PDB entry 7RE3 | electron microscopy, 3.33 A resolution | chains A and B of the 16 polymer chains in the assembly

[Chain A]
Name: RNA-directed RNA polymerase
From: Severe acute respiratory syndrome coronavirus 2
Notes: EC 2.7.7.48
UniProt: P0DTD1 (R1AB_SARS2); residues 1-932 here correspond to UniProt positions 4393-5324 (UniProt number = residue number + 4392)
Chain sequence (932 residues; row label = number of the first residue in the row):
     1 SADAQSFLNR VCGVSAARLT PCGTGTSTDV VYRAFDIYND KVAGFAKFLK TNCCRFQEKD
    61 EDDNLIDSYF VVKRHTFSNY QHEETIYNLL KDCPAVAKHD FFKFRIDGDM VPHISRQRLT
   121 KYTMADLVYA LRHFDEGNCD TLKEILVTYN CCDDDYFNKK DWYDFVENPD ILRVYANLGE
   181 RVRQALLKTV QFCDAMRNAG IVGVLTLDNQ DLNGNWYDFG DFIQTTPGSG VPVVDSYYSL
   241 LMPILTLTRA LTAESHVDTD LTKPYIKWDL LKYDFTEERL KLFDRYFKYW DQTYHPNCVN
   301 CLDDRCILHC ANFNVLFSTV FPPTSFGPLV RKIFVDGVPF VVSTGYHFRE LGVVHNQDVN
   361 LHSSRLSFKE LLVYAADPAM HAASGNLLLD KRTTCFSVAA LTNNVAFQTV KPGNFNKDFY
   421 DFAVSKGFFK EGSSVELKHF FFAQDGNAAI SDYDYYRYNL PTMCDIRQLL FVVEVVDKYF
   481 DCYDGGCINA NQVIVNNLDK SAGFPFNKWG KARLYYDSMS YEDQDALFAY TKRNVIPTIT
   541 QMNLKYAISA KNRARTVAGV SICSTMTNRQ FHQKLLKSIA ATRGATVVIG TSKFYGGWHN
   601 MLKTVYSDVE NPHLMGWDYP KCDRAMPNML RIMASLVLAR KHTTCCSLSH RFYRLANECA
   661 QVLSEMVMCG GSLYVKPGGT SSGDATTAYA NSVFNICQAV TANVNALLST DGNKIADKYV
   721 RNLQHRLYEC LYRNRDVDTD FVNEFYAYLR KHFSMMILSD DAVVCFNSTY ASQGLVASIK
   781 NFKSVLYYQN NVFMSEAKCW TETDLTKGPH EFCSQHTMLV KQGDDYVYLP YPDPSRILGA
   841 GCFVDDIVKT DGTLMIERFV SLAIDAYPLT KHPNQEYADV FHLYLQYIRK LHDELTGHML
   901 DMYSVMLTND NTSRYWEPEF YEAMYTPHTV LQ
Unresolved in the structure: 1-2, 930-932
UniProt features mapped onto this chain:
  - region: Lys-545 to Arg-555 (Interaction with RMP Remdesivir), Thr-582 to Pro-620 (RdRp Palm N-ter)
  - active site: Ser-759, Asp-760, Asp-761
  - binding site (Mn(2+)): Asn-209, Asp-218
  - binding site (Zn(2+)): His-295, Cys-301, Cys-306, Cys-310, Cys-487, His-642, Cys-645, Cys-646
  - site: Gln-932 (Cleavage)
Bound ions: Mg2+: Asn-209, Asp-218 (together with ADP); Zn2+ site 1: His-295, Cys-301, Cys-306, Cys-310; Zn2+ site 2: Cys-487, His-642, Cys-645, Cys-646
Residues lining bound ligands:
  - chapso (1N7): Tyr-903, Ser-904, Val-905
  - ADP (adenosine-5'-diphosphate): Phe-35, Lys-50, Asn-52, Cys-53, Lys-73, His-75, Asn-79, Arg-116, Asp-208, Asn-209, Tyr-217, Asp-218, Gly-220, Asp-221

[Chain B]
Name: Non-structural protein 8
From: Severe acute respiratory syndrome coronavirus 2
UniProt: P0DTD1 (R1AB_SARS2); residues 1-198 here correspond to UniProt positions 3943-4140 (UniProt number = residue number + 3942)
Chain sequence (199 residues; numbered 0 to 198; the number before each row is that of its first residue; numbering starts at 0):
     0 MAIASEFSSL PSYAAFATAQ EAYEQAVANG DSEVVLKKLK KSLNVAKSEF DRDAAMQRKL
    60 EKMADQAMTQ MYKQARSEDK RAKVTSAMQT MLFTMLRKLD NDALNNIINN ARDGCVPLNI
   120 IPLTTAAKLM VVIPDYNTYK NTCDGTTFTY ASALWEIQQV VDADSKIVQL SEISMDNSPN
   180 LAWPLIVTAL RANSAVKLQ
Unresolved in the structure: 0-5, 192-198
Construct notes: initiating methionine (0)
UniProt features mapped onto this chain:
  - site: Gln-198 (Cleavage)

[Chain A / chain B interface]
Pairs across the interface (87):
  Leu-270(A) with Ile-119(B)
  Leu-271(A) with Ile-106(B); Asn-109(B); Val-115(B), hydrophobic; Pro-116(B); Ile-119(B), hydrophobic
  Tyr-273(A) with Asp-112(B); Cys-114(B); Pro-116(B), hydrophobic
  Thr-324(A) with Pro-116(B); Asn-118(B); Ile-119(B)
  Ser-325(A) with Pro-116(B)
  Phe-326(A) with Asn-118(B), hydrogen bond (backbone-side chain)
  Gly-327(A) with Asn-118(B)
  Pro-328(A) with Pro-116(B); Leu-117(B), hydrogen bond (backbone-backbone)
  Leu-329(A) with Val-115(B)
  Val-330(A) with Gly-113(B); Cys-114(B); Val-115(B), hydrogen bond (backbone-backbone); Leu-117(B), hydrophobic; Ile-120(B), hydrophobic
  Arg-331(A) with Asp-112(B); Gly-113(B); Cys-114(B), hydrogen bond
  Lys-332(A) with Asn-104(B), hydrogen bond
  Val-338(A) with Leu-95(B), hydrophobic
  Pro-339(A) with Leu-95(B)
  Phe-340(A) with Leu-95(B), hydrophobic
  Thr-344(A) with Cys-114(B)
  Phe-368(A) with Arg-80(B); Val-83(B), hydrophobic; Thr-84(B)
  Leu-371(A) with Met-87(B), hydrophobic; Gln-88(B); Leu-91(B), hydrophobic
  Tyr-374(A) with Leu-91(B)
  Pro-378(A) with Leu-117(B)
  Ala-379(A) with Leu-117(B), hydrophobic
  Met-380(A) with Leu-91(B); Met-94(B); Leu-95(B), hydrophobic
  His-381(A) with Met-94(B)
  Ala-382(A) with Leu-117(B), hydrophobic; Pro-121(B)
  Ala-383(A) with Leu-98(B); Ile-120(B), hydrophobic
  Ser-384(A) with Met-94(B), hydrogen bond
  Asn-386(A) with Lys-127(B); Met-129(B)
  Leu-387(A) with Pro-121(B); Leu-122(B), hydrophobic; Ala-125(B); Lys-127(B), hydrogen bond (backbone-backbone); Leu-128(B); Met-129(B), hydrogen bond (backbone-backbone)
  Leu-388(A) with Met-129(B)
  Leu-389(A) with Met-129(B), hydrogen bond (backbone-backbone); Val-130(B); Val-131(B), hydrogen bond (backbone-backbone); Thr-141(B); Tyr-149(B), hydrophobic
  Asp-390(A) with Val-131(B)
  Lys-391(A) with Val-131(B), hydrogen bond (backbone-backbone); Pro-133(B)
  Arg-392(A) with Val-131(B)
  Phe-396(A) with Asn-118(B)
  Val-398(A) with Asn-118(B)
  Thr-402(A) with Met-129(B)
  Asn-403(A) with Lys-127(B); Met-129(B)
  Val-405(A) with Val-131(B), hydrophobic; Ile-185(B), hydrophobic
  Phe-407(A) with Ala-162(B); Pro-183(B), hydrophobic
  Lys-508(A) with Met-90(B)
  Trp-509(A) with Ala-86(B); Met-87(B), hydrophobic; Met-90(B), hydrophobic
  Leu-514(A) with Lys-79(B); Val-83(B), hydrophobic
  Asp-517(A) with Ser-76(B), hydrogen bond (backbone-side chain)
  Ser-518(A) with Ser-76(B); Arg-80(B), hydrogen bond (backbone-side chain)
  Asp-523(A) with Arg-80(B), salt bridge
  Met-666(A) with Leu-117(B), hydrophobic
Also at the interface, not in a pair above, chain A (60 interface residues in all): Lys-272, Pro-323, Val-341, Leu-372, Ala-375, Gly-385, Ala-399, Ala-400, Asn-404, Asn-447, Pro-505, Phe-506, Tyr-515, Val-675
Also at the interface, not in a pair above, chain B (45 interface residues in all): Lys-97, Asn-100, Ala-110, Thr-123, Trp-154, Ser-164

[Overview]
60 residues of chain A and 45 residues of chain B are in contact; the contacts include 13 hydrogen bonds and 1
salt bridge. Polar contacts include Asp-523(A)/Arg-80(B), Phe-326(A)/Asn-118(B) and Arg-331(A)/Cys-114(B).
Bound to chain A: ADP and chapso.
Chain A is RNA-directed RNA polymerase and chain B is Non-structural protein 8, both from Severe acute
respiratory syndrome coronavirus 2; the structure, SARS-CoV-2 replication-transcription complex bound to nsp13
helicase - nsp13(2)-RTC dimer, was determined by electron microscopy together with 7RDX, 7RDY, 7RDZ, 7RE0,
7RE1 and 7RE2 from the same study.
